Entry 4Z4K (X-ray diffraction, 2.80 A resolution); this record covers chains A and B.

== Chain A (and B) ==
Molecule: Green fluorescent protein, Tax1-binding protein 1
Source organism: Aequorea victoria
Notes: fragment: UBZ1 and UBZ2; chain B of this document is another copy of the same molecule, construct and numbering; everything in this record applies to it too
UniProt: chimeric construct of P42212, Q86VP1: residues 1-230 from P42212 (GFP_AEQVI) positions 1-230 (same numbers); residues 233-289 from Q86VP1 positions 725-781 (UniProt number = residue number + 492)
Amino-acid sequence (290 residues; each row starts with the number of its first residue; note: 2 numbers in that range are skipped by the numbering (no residue carries them; nothing is unmodelled there); numbers below 1 keep their minus sign (Gly-2 is residue -2)):
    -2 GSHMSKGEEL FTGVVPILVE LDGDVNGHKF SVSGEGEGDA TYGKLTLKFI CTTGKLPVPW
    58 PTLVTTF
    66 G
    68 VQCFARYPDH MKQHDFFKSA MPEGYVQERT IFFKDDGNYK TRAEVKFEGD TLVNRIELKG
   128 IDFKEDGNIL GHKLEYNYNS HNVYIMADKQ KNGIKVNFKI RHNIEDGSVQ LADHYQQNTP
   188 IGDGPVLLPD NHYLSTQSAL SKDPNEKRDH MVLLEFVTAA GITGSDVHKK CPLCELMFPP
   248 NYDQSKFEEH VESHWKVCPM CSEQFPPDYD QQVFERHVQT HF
Not modelled in the structure: -2 to 1, 229-231 (chain B: -2 to 2, 229-231)
Covalently attached groups: covalent link Phe64-Gly66; covalent link Gly66-Val68
Modified residues: Gly66 (chromophore; CR2)
Construct notes: expression tag (-2 to 0); chromophore (66, 66, 66); engineered mutation Ala72 (Ser in P42212); linker (231-232)
Metal / ion sites: Zn2+ site 1: Cys238, Cys241, His257, His261; Zn2+ site 2: Cys265, Cys268, His284, His288

== Chain A / chain B interface ==
Contacting residue pairs (45):
  Thr38(A) - Pro211(B)
  Tyr39(A) - Pro211(B)
  Arg73(A) - Pro211(B)
  Glu142(A) - Asn149(B)  hydrogen bond
  Tyr143(A) - Gln204(B)
  Asn144(A) - Ser147(B)
  Asn144(A) - Gln204(B)
  Tyr145(A) - Ser147(B)  hydrogen bond (backbone-side chain)
  Tyr145(A) - Gln204(B)  hydrogen bond (backbone-side chain)
  Asn146(A) - Asn146(B)
  Asn146(A) - Ser147(B)  hydrogen bond (side chain-backbone)
  Asn146(A) - Arg168(B)  hydrogen bond
  Ser147(A) - Asn144(B)
  Ser147(A) - Tyr145(B)  hydrogen bond (side chain-backbone)
  Ser147(A) - Asn146(B)  hydrogen bond (backbone-side chain)
  Asn149(A) - Glu142(B)
  Arg168(A) - Asn146(B)  hydrogen bond
  Arg168(A) - Asn170(B)  hydrogen bond
  Asn170(A) - Arg168(B)  hydrogen bond
  Glu172(A) - His235(B)
  Asp173(A) - His235(B)  salt bridge
  Asp173(A) - Lys237(B)
  Gly174(A) - Lys237(B)
  Gln204(A) - Tyr143(B)  hydrogen bond (side chain-backbone)
  Gln204(A) - Asn144(B)
  Gln204(A) - Tyr145(B)
  Gln204(A) - Ala206(B)
  Gln204(A) - Leu207(B)  hydrogen bond (side chain-backbone)
  Ala206(A) - Gln204(B)
  Ala206(A) - Phe223(B)  hydrophobic
  Leu207(A) - Gln204(B)  hydrogen bond (backbone-side chain)
  Ser208(A) - Phe223(B)
  Pro211(A) - Thr38(B)
  Pro211(A) - Tyr39(B)
  Leu221(A) - Lys41(B)
  Leu221(A) - Phe223(B)  hydrophobic
  Phe223(A) - Ala206(B)  hydrophobic
  Phe223(A) - Ser208(B)
  Phe223(A) - Leu221(B)  hydrophobic
  Val234(A) - Glu172(B)
  His235(A) - Glu172(B)
  His235(A) - Asp173(B)
  Lys236(A) - Glu172(B)  hydrogen bond (side chain-backbone)
  Lys237(A) - Asp173(B)
  Met244(A) - Asp173(B)
Interface residues without a listed pair, chain A (30 interface residues in all): Lys41, Ser205, Lys209
Interface residues without a listed pair, chain B (26 interface residues in all): Arg73, Gly174, Ser205

== In short ==
30 residues of chain A face 26 of chain B across their interface, with 14 hydrogen bonds and 1 salt bridge.
Polar pairs include Asp173(A)-His235(B), Glu142(A)-Asn149(B) and Tyr145(A)-Ser147(B). The Zn2+ site 1 is built
by Cys238(A), Cys241(A), His257(A) and His261(A).
Both chains are Green fluorescent protein, Tax1-binding protein 1 (Aequorea victoria). Entry 4Z4K (Crystal
structure of GFP-TAX1BP1 UBZ1+2 domain fusion protein) was determined by X-ray diffraction together with 4Z4M,
3WUP and 3VHS from the same study.
